8JCH - chains A and P of the 18 polymer chains in the assembly; structure by electron microscopy, 2.70 A resolution.

[Chain A]
Molecule: DNA-directed RNA polymerase II subunit RPB1
From: Saccharomyces cerevisiae S288C
Notes: EC 2.7.7.6
UniProtKB: P04050 (RPB1_YEAST); residue numbers follow UniProt; this construct covers 1-1733
Chain sequence (1733 residues; numbered 1 to 1733; the number before each row is that of its first residue):
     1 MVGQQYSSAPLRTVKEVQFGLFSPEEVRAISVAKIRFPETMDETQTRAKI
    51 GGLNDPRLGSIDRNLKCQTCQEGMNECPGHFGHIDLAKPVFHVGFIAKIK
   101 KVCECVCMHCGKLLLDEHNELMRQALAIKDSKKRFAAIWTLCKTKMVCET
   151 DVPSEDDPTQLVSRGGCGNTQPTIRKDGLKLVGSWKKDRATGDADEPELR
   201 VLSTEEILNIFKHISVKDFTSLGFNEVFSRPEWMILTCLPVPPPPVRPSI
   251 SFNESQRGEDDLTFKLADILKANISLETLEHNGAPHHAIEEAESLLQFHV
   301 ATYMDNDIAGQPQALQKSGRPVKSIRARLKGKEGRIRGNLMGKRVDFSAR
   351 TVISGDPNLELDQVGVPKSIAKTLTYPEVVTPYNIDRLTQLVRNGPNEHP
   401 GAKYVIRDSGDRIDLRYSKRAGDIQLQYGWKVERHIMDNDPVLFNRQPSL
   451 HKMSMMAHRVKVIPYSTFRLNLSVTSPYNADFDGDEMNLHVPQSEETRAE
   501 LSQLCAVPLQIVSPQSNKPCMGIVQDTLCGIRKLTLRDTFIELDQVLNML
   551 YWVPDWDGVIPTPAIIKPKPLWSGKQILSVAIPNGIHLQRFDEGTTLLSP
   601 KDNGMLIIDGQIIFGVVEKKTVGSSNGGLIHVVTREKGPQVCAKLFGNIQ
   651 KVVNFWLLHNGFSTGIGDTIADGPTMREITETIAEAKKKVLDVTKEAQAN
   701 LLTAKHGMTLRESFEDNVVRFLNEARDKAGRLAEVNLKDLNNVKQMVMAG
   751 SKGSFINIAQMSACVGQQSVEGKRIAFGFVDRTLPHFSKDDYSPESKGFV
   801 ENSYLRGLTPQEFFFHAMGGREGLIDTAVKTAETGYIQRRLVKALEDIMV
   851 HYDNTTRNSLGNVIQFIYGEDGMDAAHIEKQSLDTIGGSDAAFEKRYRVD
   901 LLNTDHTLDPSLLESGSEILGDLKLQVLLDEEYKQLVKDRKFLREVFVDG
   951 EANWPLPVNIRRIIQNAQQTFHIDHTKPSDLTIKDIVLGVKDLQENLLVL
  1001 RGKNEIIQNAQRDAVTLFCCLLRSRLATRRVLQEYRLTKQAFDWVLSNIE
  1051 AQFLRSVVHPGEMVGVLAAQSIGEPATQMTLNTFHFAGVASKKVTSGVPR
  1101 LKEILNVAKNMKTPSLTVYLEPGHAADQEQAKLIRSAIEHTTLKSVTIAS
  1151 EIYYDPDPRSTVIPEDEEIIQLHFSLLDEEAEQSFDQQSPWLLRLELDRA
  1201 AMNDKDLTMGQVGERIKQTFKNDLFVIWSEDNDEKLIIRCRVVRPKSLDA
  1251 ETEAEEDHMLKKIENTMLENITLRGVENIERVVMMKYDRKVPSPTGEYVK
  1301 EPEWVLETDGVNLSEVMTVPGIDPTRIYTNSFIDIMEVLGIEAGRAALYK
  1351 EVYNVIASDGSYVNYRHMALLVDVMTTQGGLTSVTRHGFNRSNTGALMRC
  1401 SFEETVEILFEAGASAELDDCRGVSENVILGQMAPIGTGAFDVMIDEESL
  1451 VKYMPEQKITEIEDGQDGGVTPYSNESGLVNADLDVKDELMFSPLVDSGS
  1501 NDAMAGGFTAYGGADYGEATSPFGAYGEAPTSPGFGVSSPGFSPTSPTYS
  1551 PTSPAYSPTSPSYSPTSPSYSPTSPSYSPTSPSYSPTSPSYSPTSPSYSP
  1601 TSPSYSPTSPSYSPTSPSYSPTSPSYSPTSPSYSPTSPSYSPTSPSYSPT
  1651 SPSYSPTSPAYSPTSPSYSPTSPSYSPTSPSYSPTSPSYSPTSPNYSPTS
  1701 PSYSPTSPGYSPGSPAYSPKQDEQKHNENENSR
Disordered / not traced: 1-4, 188-196, 1175-1185, 1245-1256, 1456-1733
Bound ions: Zn2+ site 1: Cys67, Cys70, Cys77, His80; Zn2+ site 2: Cys107, Cys110, Cys148, Cys167; Mg2+: Asp481, Asp483, Asp485 (shared with U-1(P) of chain P)
UniProt features mapped onto this chain:
  - region: Pro248 to Asp260 (Lid loop), Asn306 to Lys323 (Rudder loop), Pro810 to Glu822 (Bridging helix)
  - binding site (Zn(2+)): Cys67, Cys70, Cys77, His80, Cys107, Cys110, Cys148, Cys167
  - binding site (Mg(2+)): Asp481, Asp483, Asp485
  - modified residue: Thr1471 (Phosphothreonine)
  - cross-link (Glycyl lysine isopeptide (Lys-Gly)): Lys695 (interchain with G-Cter in ubiquitin), Lys1246 (interchain with G-Cter in ubiquitin), Lys1350 (interchain with G-Cter in ubiquitin)
  - natural variant: Ser1653 to Pro1659 (deletion: In strain: A364A)
  - mutagenesis: Lys1246 (K1246R: Impairs ubiquitination during transcription stress)

[Chain P]
Molecule: 23-nt RNA strand
Sequence (23 nucleotides; row label = number of the first residue in the row; numbers below 1 keep their minus sign (A-23 is residue -23)):
   -23 ACAGAUCGUGUCCAUCGAGAGGU
Bound ions: Mg2+ site 1: C-22 (shared with 2 residues of chain M); Mg2+ site 2: U-1 (shared with Asp481(A), Asp483(A), Asp485(A) of chain A)

[Interface between chain A and chain P]
Residue-residue contacts (12; chain A residue first):
  Arg63(A) - U-13(P)  hydrogen bond to the sugar
  Ile250(A) - A-10(P)  sugar contact
  Ser251(A) - C-11(P)  hydrogen bond to the base
  Phe252(A) - C-11(P)  sugar contact
  Phe252(A) - A-10(P)  base contact
  Asn253(A) - C-11(P)  hydrogen bond to the sugar
  Asn253(A) - A-10(P)  hydrogen bond to the base
  Arg320(A) - C-8(P)  sugar contact
  Arg446(A) - U-1(P)  hydrogen bond to the sugar
  Asp481(A) - U-1(P)  phosphate contact
  Asp483(A) - U-1(P)  phosphate contact
  Asp485(A) - U-1(P)  hydrogen bond to the sugar
Other interface residues (no listed pair), chain A (15 interface residues in all): Asp62, Asn64, Glu254, Gln447, Glu486
Other interface residues (no listed pair), chain P (7 interface residues in all): G-14, C-12

[Summary]
Chain A and chain P form an interface of 15 and 7 residues respectively, with 6 hydrogen bonds. Polar pairs
include Ser251(A)-C-11(P), Asn253(A)-A-10(P) and Arg63(A)-U-13(P). Curated annotation (UniProt) lists 8
Zn2+-binding residues, 3 Mg2+-binding residues and one mutagenesis site on chain A.
Chain A is DNA-directed RNA polymerase II subunit RPB1 (Saccharomyces cerevisiae S288C) and chain P is a 23-nt
RNA strand; the structure, Cryo-EM structure of yeast Rat1-bound Pol II pre-termination transcription complex
1 (Pol II Rat1-PTTC1), was determined by electron microscopy together with 8K5P from the same study.
